Entry 5VIH (X-ray diffraction, 2.40 A resolution); this record covers chains A and B.

[Chain A]
Name: Glutamate receptor ionotropic, NMDA 1
From: Rattus norvegicus
UniProtKB: P35439 (NMDZ1_RAT), isoform P35439-6; the construct has insertions or renumbered stretches relative to UniProt, so the offset changes along the chain: 2-152 = UniProt 415-565; 155-292 = UniProt 684-821
Sequence (292 residues; numbered 1 to 292; the number before each row is that of its first residue):
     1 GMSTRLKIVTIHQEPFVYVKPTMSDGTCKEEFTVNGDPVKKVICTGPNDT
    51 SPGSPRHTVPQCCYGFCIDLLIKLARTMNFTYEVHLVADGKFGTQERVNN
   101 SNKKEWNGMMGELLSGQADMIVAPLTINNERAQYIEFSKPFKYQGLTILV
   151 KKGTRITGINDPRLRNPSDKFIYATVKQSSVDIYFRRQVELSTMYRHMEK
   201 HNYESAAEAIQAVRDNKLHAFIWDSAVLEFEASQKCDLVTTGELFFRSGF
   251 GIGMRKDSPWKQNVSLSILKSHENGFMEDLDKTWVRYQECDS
Disordered / not traced: 1-4, 48-57, 99-101, 287-292
Disulfide bonds: Cys-28/Cys-62, Cys-44/Cys-63
Sequence notes: expression tag (1); linker (153-154)
Ligand contacts: glycine (GLY): Phe-92, Pro-124, Leu-125, Thr-126, Arg-131, Ser-179, Ser-180, Trp-223, Asp-224, Phe-250

[Chain B]
Name: Glutamate receptor ionotropic, NMDA 2A
From: Rattus norvegicus
UniProtKB: Q00959 (NMDE1_RAT); the construct has insertions or renumbered stretches relative to UniProt, so the offset changes along the chain: 5-142 = UniProt 402-539; 145-286 = UniProt 661-802
Sequence (283 residues; row label = number of the first residue in the row):
     4 SDDNHLSIVTLEEAPFVIVEDIDPLTETCVRNTVPCRKFVKINNSTNEGM
    54 NVKKCCKGFCIDILKKLSRTVKFTYDLYLVTNGKHGKKVNNVWNGMIGEV
   104 VYQRAVMAVGSLTINEERSEVVDFSVPFVETGISVMVSRGTQVTGLSDKK
   154 FQRPHDYSPPFRFGTVPNGSTERNIRNNYPYMHQYMTRFNQRGVEDALVS
   204 LKTGKLDAFIYDAAVLNYKAGRDEGCKLVTIGSGYIFATTGYGIALQKGS
   254 PWKRQIDLALLQFVGDGEMEELETLWLTGICHN
Disordered / not traced: 4-5, 29-30, 286
Disulfide bonds: Cys-32/Cys-58, Cys-39/Cys-59, Cys-229/Cys-284
Sequence notes: expression tag (4); linker (143-144); conflict Thr-242 (Ser758 in Q00959)
Ligand contacts: 5DZ (5-[(2R)-2-amino-2-carboxyethyl]-1-(4-fluorophenyl)-1H-pyrazole-3-carboxylic acid): His-88, Ser-114, Leu-115, Thr-116, Arg-121, Thr-134, Gly-135, Ile-136, Val-169, Gly-172, Ser-173, Thr-174, Glu-175, Tyr-214, Asp-215, Ala-241, Thr-243, Tyr-245
What the authors report for this chain:
  - binding site for 5DZ: Thr-174
  - mutagenesis - K222M (57 +/- 1 nM), Y238K (86 +/- 5 nM), I239V (42 +/- 1 nM), T242S (74 +/- 1 nM): decreased binding to ST3
  - mutagenesis - V132I, E198D: unchanged binding to ST3
  - mutagenesis - K222M, Y238K: decreased binding to d-AP5
  - mutagenesis - I239V, T242S: unchanged binding to d-AP5
  - mutagenesis - K222M, Y238K, T242S: decreased binding to NVP
  - mutagenesis - I239V: unchanged binding to NVP
  - mutagenesis - V132I: increased signaling in response to glutamate

[Interface between chain A and chain B]
Contacting residue pairs - 48 pairs, chain A then chain B:
  Ile-127(A) / Leu-264(B)  hydrophobic
  Asn-128(A) / Leu-264(B)
  Asn-129(A) / Leu-261(B)  hydrogen bond (side chain-backbone)
  Asn-129(A) / Leu-264(B)
  Asn-129(A) / Gln-265(B)
  Ala-132(A) / Arg-257(B)  hydrogen bond (backbone-side chain)
  Ala-132(A) / Leu-261(B)  hydrophobic
  Ala-132(A) / Leu-264(B)  hydrophobic
  Gln-133(A) / Arg-257(B)  hydrogen bond (backbone-side chain)
  Gln-133(A) / Leu-261(B)
  Lys-139(A) / Ile-117(B)
  Lys-139(A) / Phe-127(B)  hydrogen bond (side chain-backbone)
  Lys-139(A) / Ser-128(B)
  Tyr-143(A) / Pro-130(B)
  Tyr-143(A) / Glu-133(B)
  Tyr-143(A) / Thr-242(B)
  Tyr-143(A) / Thr-243(B)
  Tyr-143(A) / Gly-244(B)
  Gln-144(A) / Glu-133(B)
  Arg-187(A) / Gly-268(B)  hydrogen bond (side chain-backbone)
  Gln-188(A) / Gly-268(B)  hydrogen bond (side chain-backbone)
  Phe-245(A) / Glu-273(B)
  Phe-246(A) / Val-267(B)
  Arg-247(A) / Glu-133(B)
  Arg-247(A) / Val-267(B)
  Arg-247(A) / Glu-276(B)  salt bridge
  Gln-262(A) / Ser-122(B)  hydrogen bond (side chain-backbone)
  Gln-262(A) / Lys-251(B)
  Leu-266(A) / Glu-119(B)
  Leu-266(A) / Ser-122(B)
  Leu-269(A) / Asn-118(B)
  Leu-269(A) / Ser-122(B)
  His-272(A) / Ala-241(B)
  His-272(A) / Thr-242(B)  hydrogen bond
  Glu-273(A) / Asn-118(B)
  Glu-273(A) / Glu-119(B)  hydrogen bond (side chain-backbone)
  Glu-273(A) / Asn-177(B)  hydrogen bond (backbone-side chain)
  Glu-273(A) / Asn-181(B)  hydrogen bond (backbone-side chain)
  Glu-273(A) / Ala-241(B)
  Asn-274(A) / Asn-181(B)
  Gly-275(A) / Phe-240(B)
  Glu-278(A) / Ser-150(B)  hydrogen bond
  Glu-278(A) / Tyr-182(B)
  Glu-278(A) / Phe-240(B)
  Asp-281(A) / Gly-237(B)
  Lys-282(A) / Ser-150(B)  hydrogen bond
  Arg-286(A) / Gly-237(B)  hydrogen bond (side chain-backbone)
  Arg-286(A) / Tyr-238(B)
Other interface residues (no listed pair), chain A (27 interface residues in all): Pro-140, Tyr-184, Lys-270
Other interface residues (no listed pair), chain B (32 interface residues in all): Glu-123, Asp-126, Lys-256, Asp-269

[In short]
27 residues of chain A face 32 of chain B across their interface; the contacts include 14 hydrogen bonds and 1
salt bridge. Polar pairs include Arg-247(A)/Glu-276(B), Asn-129(A)/Leu-261(B) and Ala-132(A)/Arg-257(B). From
the paper: a binding site for 5DZ at Thr-174(B); K222M, Y238K and I239V of chain B, among others, reduce
binding to ST3; 6 substitutions were tested in all.
Chain A is Glutamate receptor ionotropic, NMDA 1 and chain B is Glutamate receptor ionotropic, NMDA 2A, both
from Rattus norvegicus; the structure, Crystal structure of GluN1/GluN2A NMDA receptor agonist binding domains
with glycine and antagonist, 4-fluorophenyl-ACEPC, was determined by X-ray diffraction, deposited together
with 5VII, 5VIJ and 5DEX.
